PDB entry 6KDO | X-ray diffraction, 2.57 A resolution | chains A and B of the 3 polymer chains in the assembly

Chain A:
Protein: HIV-1 reverse transcriptase p66 subunit
From: Human immunodeficiency virus 1
UniProt: D3XFN5 (D3XFN5_9HIV1); residues 1-555 here correspond to UniProt positions 100-654 (UniProt number = residue number + 99)
Amino-acid sequence (557 residues; row label = number of the first residue in the row; numbers below 1 keep their minus sign (Met-1 is residue -1)):
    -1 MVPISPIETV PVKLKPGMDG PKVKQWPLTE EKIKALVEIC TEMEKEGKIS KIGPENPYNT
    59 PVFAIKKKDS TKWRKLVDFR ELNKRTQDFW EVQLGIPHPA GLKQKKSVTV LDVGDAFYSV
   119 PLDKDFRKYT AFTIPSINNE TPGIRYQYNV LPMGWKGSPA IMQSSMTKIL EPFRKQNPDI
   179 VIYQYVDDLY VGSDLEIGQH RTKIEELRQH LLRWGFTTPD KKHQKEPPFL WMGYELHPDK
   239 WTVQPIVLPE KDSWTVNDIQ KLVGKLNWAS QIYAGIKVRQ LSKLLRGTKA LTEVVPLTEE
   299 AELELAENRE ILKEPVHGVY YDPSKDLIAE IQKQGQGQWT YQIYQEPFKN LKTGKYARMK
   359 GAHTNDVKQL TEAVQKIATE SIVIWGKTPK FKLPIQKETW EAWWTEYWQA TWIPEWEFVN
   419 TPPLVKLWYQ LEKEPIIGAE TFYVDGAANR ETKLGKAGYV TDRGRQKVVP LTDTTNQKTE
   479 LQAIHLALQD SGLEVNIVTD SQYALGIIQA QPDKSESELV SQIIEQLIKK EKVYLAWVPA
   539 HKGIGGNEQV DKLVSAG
Disordered / not traced: -1 to 1, 554-555
Differences from the reference sequence: expression tag (-1 to 0); engineered mutation Phe115 (Tyr214 in D3XFN5), Tyr116 (Phe215 in D3XFN5), Met151 (Gln250 in D3XFN5), Met160 (Phe259 in D3XFN5), Ser162 (Cys261 in D3XFN5), Val184 (Met283 in D3XFN5), Ser280 (Cys379 in D3XFN5)
Small-molecule neighbours: Lamivudine Triphosphate (1RZ): Phe115, Met151, Val184, Asp185
From the paper describing this entry:
  - binding site for Lamivudine Triphosphate: Val184, Asp185
  - contacts within the chain: Val90-Gln161 (backbone contact), Gln161-Val184
  - mutagenesis - Q182G: abolished growth

Chain B:
Protein: HIV-1 RT p51 subunit
From: Human immunodeficiency virus type 1
UniProt: P12497 (POL_HV1N5); residues 1-428 here correspond to UniProt positions 588-1015 (UniProt number = residue number + 587)
Amino-acid sequence (444 residues; row label = number of the first residue in the row; numbers below 1 keep their minus sign (Met-15 is residue -15)):
   -15 MAHHHHHHAL EVLFQGPISP IETVPVKLKP GMDGPKVKQW PLTEEKIKAL VEICTEMEKE
    45 GKISKIGPEN PYNTPVFAIK KKDSTKWRKL VDFRELNKRT QDFWEVQLGI PHPAGLKQKK
   105 SVTVLDVGDA YFSVPLDKDF RKYTAFTIPS INNETPGIRY QYNVLPQGWK GSPAIFQSSM
   165 TKILEPFRKQ NPDIVIYQYM DDLYVGSDLE IGQHRTKIEE LRQHLLRWGF TTPDKKHQKE
   225 PPFLWMGYEL HPDKWTVQPI VLPEKDSWTV NDIQKLVGKL NWASQIYAGI KVRQLSKLLR
   285 GTKALTEVVP LTEEAELELA ENREILKEPV HGVYYDPSKD LIAEIQKQGQ GQWTYQIYQE
   345 PFKNLKTGKY ARMKGAHTND VKQLTEAVQK IATESIVIWG KTPKFKLPIQ KETWEAWWTE
   405 YWQATWIPEW EFVNTPPLVK LWYQ
Disordered / not traced: -15 to 4, 214-230, 428
Differences from the reference sequence: expression tag (-15 to 0); engineered mutation Ser162 (Cys749 in P12497), Ser280 (Cys867 in P12497)
Swiss-Prot annotation at these positions:
  - region: Phe227 to His235 (RT 'primer grip')
  - motif: Trp398 to Trp414 (Tryptophan repeat motif)
  - binding site (Mg(2+)): Asp110, Asp185, Asp186
  - site (Essential for RT p66/p51 heterodimerization): Trp401, Trp414

Interface between chain A and chain B:
Residue-residue contacts (115; chain A residue first):
  Val8(A) - Glu53(B)
  Pro9(A) - Glu53(B)
  Gln85(A) - Glu53(B)  hydrogen bond (side chain-backbone)
  Asp86(A) - Lys20(B)  salt bridge
  Asp86(A) - Pro55(B)
  Phe87(A) - Pro52(B)
  Phe87(A) - Glu53(B)
  Trp88(A) - Lys20(B)
  Trp88(A) - Val21(B)
  Trp88(A) - Lys22(B)
  Trp88(A) - Pro52(B)  hydrogen bond (backbone-backbone)
  Trp88(A) - Asn54(B)
  Trp88(A) - Pro55(B)
  Trp88(A) - Asn57(B)
  Trp88(A) - Thr131(B)
  Trp88(A) - Arg143(B)
  Val90(A) - Pro140(B)
  Val90(A) - Gly141(B)  hydrogen bond (backbone-backbone)
  Val90(A) - Arg143(B)
  Leu92(A) - Pro133(B)  hydrophobic
  Leu92(A) - Asn137(B)
  Gly93(A) - Asn137(B)
  Ile94(A) - Asn137(B)  hydrogen bond (backbone-side chain)
  Pro95(A) - Asn136(B)
  Pro95(A) - Asn137(B)
  His96(A) - Asn136(B)  hydrogen bond (backbone-side chain)
  Gly99(A) - Asn136(B)
  Ala158(A) - Pro52(B)  hydrophobic
  Ser162(A) - Pro52(B)
  Thr165(A) - Pro140(B)
  Glu169(A) - Lys49(B)  salt bridge
  Arg172(A) - Thr139(B)
  Ile180(A) - Glu138(B)
  Tyr181(A) - Asn136(B)  hydrogen bond
  Tyr181(A) - Glu138(B)
  Gln182(A) - Glu138(B)  hydrogen bond (backbone-backbone)
  Gln182(A) - Pro140(B)
  Arg356(A) - Glu396(B)  salt bridge
  Lys358(A) - Gln394(B)  hydrogen bond
  Lys358(A) - Glu396(B)
  Gln373(A) - Glu396(B)
  Gln373(A) - Thr397(B)  hydrogen bond
  Gln373(A) - Ala400(B)
  Ala376(A) - Trp401(B)  hydrophobic
  Ile380(A) - Pro25(B)  hydrophobic
  Ile380(A) - Leu26(B)
  Val381(A) - Pro25(B)  hydrophobic
  Val381(A) - Ile135(B)
  Val381(A) - Asn136(B)  hydrogen bond (backbone-backbone)
  Val381(A) - Asn137(B)
  Ile382(A) - Ile135(B)
  Ile382(A) - Asn136(B)
  Trp383(A) - Ile135(B)
  Gly384(A) - Thr27(B)
  Gly384(A) - Glu28(B)  hydrogen bond (backbone-backbone)
  Gly384(A) - Ile135(B)
  Trp402(A) - Lys331(B)  hydrogen bond (backbone-side chain)
  Trp402(A) - His361(B)
  Trp402(A) - Asp364(B)
  Tyr405(A) - Lys331(B)
  Trp406(A) - Lys331(B)
  Trp406(A) - Asn418(B)
  Trp406(A) - Thr419(B)
  Trp406(A) - Pro420(B)  hydrophobic
  Trp406(A) - Pro421(B)
  Gln407(A) - Lys331(B)
  Gln407(A) - Pro392(B)
  Gln407(A) - Ile393(B)
  Gln407(A) - Gln394(B)  hydrogen bond
  Gln407(A) - Val417(B)  hydrogen bond (side chain-backbone)
  Gln407(A) - Asn418(B)
  Ala408(A) - Lys331(B)
  Ala408(A) - Trp337(B)  hydrophobic
  Ala408(A) - Asp364(B)
  Ala408(A) - Pro392(B)  hydrogen bond (backbone-backbone)
  Ala408(A) - Ile393(B)
  Thr409(A) - Asp364(B)  hydrogen bond (backbone-side chain)
  Trp410(A) - Thr362(B)
  Trp410(A) - Asn363(B)
  Trp410(A) - Val365(B)  hydrophobic
  Trp410(A) - Trp401(B)  hydrophobic
  Trp410(A) - Tyr405(B)
  Pro412(A) - Trp401(B)  hydrophobic
  Pro433(A) - Asn255(B)
  Pro433(A) - Thr290(B)
  Thr439(A) - Lys287(B)
  Thr439(A) - Ala288(B)
  Thr439(A) - Leu289(B)  hydrogen bond (side chain-backbone)
  Tyr441(A) - Gln258(B)
  Tyr441(A) - Thr286(B)
  Tyr441(A) - Lys287(B)  hydrogen bond (side chain-backbone)
  Tyr441(A) - Leu289(B)
  Val458(A) - Thr286(B)
  Thr459(A) - Thr286(B)
  Asp460(A) - Thr286(B)
  Asp460(A) - Lys287(B)
  Asp460(A) - Ala288(B)
  Val496(A) - Gln258(B)
  Val496(A) - Leu289(B)  hydrophobic
  Gln500(A) - Leu422(B)
  Gly504(A) - Pro420(B)
  Tyr532(A) - Asn255(B)  hydrogen bond
  Tyr532(A) - Leu289(B)  hydrophobic
  Trp535(A) - Leu422(B)  hydrophobic
  Val536(A) - Gln258(B)
  Pro537(A) - Gly262(B)
  Pro537(A) - Asn265(B)
  Lys540(A) - Asn265(B)
  Gly541(A) - Lys281(B)
  Ile542(A) - Val261(B)  hydrophobic
  Gly543(A) - Leu283(B)
  Gly543(A) - Gly285(B)
  Gly544(A) - Gly285(B)  hydrogen bond (backbone-backbone)
  Gln547(A) - Gly285(B)
  Gln547(A) - Thr286(B)  hydrogen bond
Other interface residues (no listed pair), chain A (70 interface residues in all): Gln91, Leu100, Ile159, Lys166, Val179, Thr377, Thr386, Ile434, Ile435, Asn494, Leu503, Gln507, Ala534
Other interface residues (no listed pair), chain B (65 interface residues in all): Ile50, Gly51, Tyr56, Val254, Lys259, Arg277, Ser280, Leu368

Overview:
70 residues of chain A and 65 residues of chain B are in contact, with 21 hydrogen bonds and 3 salt bridges.
Among the polar pairs are Asp86(A)-Lys20(B), Glu169(A)-Lys49(B) and Arg356(A)-Glu396(B). Chain A binds
Lamivudine Triphosphate. The paper reports a binding site for Lamivudine Triphosphate at Val184(A) and
Asp185(A); Q182G of chain A abolishes growth.
Here chain A is HIV-1 reverse transcriptase p66 subunit (Human immunodeficiency virus 1) and chain B is HIV-1
RT p51 subunit (Human immunodeficiency virus type 1). Entry 6KDO (HIV-1 reverse transcriptase with
Q151M/Y115F/F116Y/M184V/F160M:DNA:lamivudine 5'-triphosphate ternary complex) was determined by X-ray
diffraction together with 6KDJ, 6KDK, 6KDM and 6KDN from the same study.
